Entry 9RXM (electron microscopy, 3.00 A resolution); this record covers chains A and E of the 5 polymer chains in the assembly.

Chain A:
Molecule: T cell receptor alpha chain
Organism: Homo sapiens
Sequence (205 residues; each row starts with the number of its first residue):
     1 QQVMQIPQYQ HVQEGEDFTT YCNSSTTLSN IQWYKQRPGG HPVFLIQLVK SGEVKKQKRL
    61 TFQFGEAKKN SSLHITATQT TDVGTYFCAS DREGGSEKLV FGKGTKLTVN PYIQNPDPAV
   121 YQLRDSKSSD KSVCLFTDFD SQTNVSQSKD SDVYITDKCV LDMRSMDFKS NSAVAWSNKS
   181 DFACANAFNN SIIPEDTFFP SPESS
Disordered / not traced: 1, 114-115, 122-130, 145-151, 164-167, 179-184, 191-196, 201-205
Disulfides: Cys22-Cys88

Chain E:
Molecule: MHC class I antigen
Organism: Homo sapiens
Reference sequence: A7WPI8 (A7WPI8_HUMAN); residues 1-272 here correspond to UniProt positions 2-273 (UniProt number = residue number + 1)
Sequence (272 residues; each row starts with the number of its first residue):
     1 HSMRYFFTSV SRPGRGEPRF IAVGYVDDTQ FVRFDSDAAS QKMEPRAPWI EQEGPEYWDQ
    61 ETRNMKAHSQ TDRANLGTLR GYYNQSEDGS HTIQIMYGCD VGPDGRFLRG YRQDAYDGKD
   121 YIALNEDLRS WTAADMAAQI TKRKWEAVHA AEQRRVYLEG RCVDGLRRYL ENGKETLQRT
   181 DPPKTHMTHH PISDHEATLR CWALGFYPAE ITLTWQRDGE DQTQDTELVE TRPAGDGTFQ
   241 KWAAVVVPSG EEQRYTCHVQ HEGLPKPLTL RW
Disordered / not traced: 179-181
Disulfides: Cys99-Cys162, Cys201-Cys257

Chain A / chain E interface:
Pairs across the interface (17):
  Ser29(A) with Gln153(E); Val156(E)
  Asn30(A) with Gln153(E)
  Gln47(A) with Gln153(E), hydrogen bond
  Val49(A) with His149(E); Glu152(E); Gln153(E)
  Lys50(A) with Glu152(E); Arg155(E), hydrogen bond (backbone-side chain); Val156(E)
  Ser51(A) with Glu152(E)
  Glu93(A) with Gln153(E); Tyr157(E); Arg161(E)
  Gly94(A) with Arg161(E)
  Ser96(A) with Gln60(E); Arg63(E), hydrogen bond
Interface residues without a listed pair, chain A (14 interface residues in all): Thr27, Leu28, Lys55, Lys68, Gly95
Interface residues without a listed pair, chain E (11 interface residues in all): Val148, Glu159

Overview:
Chain A and chain E form an interface of 14 and 11 residues respectively, with 3 hydrogen bonds. Among the
polar pairs are Gln47(A)-Gln153(E), Lys50(A)-Arg155(E) and Ser96(A)-Arg63(E).
Here chain A is T cell receptor alpha chain and chain E is MHC class I antigen, both from Homo sapiens. Entry
9RXM (Cryo-EM structure of TCRpriv/pMHC) was determined by electron microscopy.
